PDB entry 5PAF | X-ray diffraction, 1.50 A resolution | chains A and B

# Chain A
Protein: Coagulation factor VII light chain
Organism: Homo sapiens
Notes: EC 3.4.21.21
Reference sequence: P08709 (FA7_HUMAN); residues 149-212 here = UniProt positions 149-212
Amino-acid sequence (64 residues; each row starts with the number of its first residue):
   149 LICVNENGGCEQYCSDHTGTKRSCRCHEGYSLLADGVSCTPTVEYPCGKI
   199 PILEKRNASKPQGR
Disordered / not traced: 207-212
Curated features (UniProtKB/Swiss-Prot):
  - site: R212 (Cleavage)
  - glycosylation: N205 (N-linked (GlcNAc...) asparagine)
  - natural variant: C151 (C151S: In FA7D), E154 (E154K: In FA7D), G156 (G156S: In FA7D), G157 (G157C: In FA7D; G157S: In FA7D; G157V: In FA7D), Q160 (Q160R: In FA7D), S171 (S171F: In FA7D), G177 (G177R: In FA7D), L181 (L181P: In FA7D), D183 (D183N: In FA7D), S186 (S186F: In FA7D), P189 (P189S: In FA7D), P194 (P194L: In FA7D; P194T: In FA7D), 4 further natural variant entries in UniProt
Disulfides: C151-C162, C158-C172, C174-C187

# Chain B
Protein: Coagulation factor VII heavy chain
Organism: Homo sapiens
Notes: EC 3.4.21.21
Reference sequence: P08709 (FA7_HUMAN); residue numbers follow UniProt; this construct covers 213-466
Amino-acid sequence (254 residues; each row starts with the number of its first residue):
   213 IVGGKVCPKGECPWQVLLLVNGAQLCGGTLINTIWVVSAAHCFDKIKNWR
   263 NLIAVLGEHDLSEHDGDEQSRRVAQVIIPSTYVPGTTNHDIALLRLHQPV
   313 VLTDHVVPLCLPERTFSERTLAFVRFSLVSGWGQLLDRGATALELMVLNV
   363 PRLMTQDCLQQSRKVGDSPNITEYMFCAGYSDGSKDSCKGDSGGPHATHY
   413 RGTWYLTGIVSWGQGCATVGHFGVYTRVSQYIEWLQKLMRSEPRPGVLLR
   463 APFP
Disordered / not traced: 376-379
Curated features (UniProtKB/Swiss-Prot):
  - active site (Charge relay system): H253, D302, S404
  - binding site (substrate): D398
  - glycosylation: N382 (N-linked (GlcNAc...) asparagine)
  - natural variant: I213 (I213N: In FA7D), G216 (G216D: In FA7D), C238 (C238F: In FA7D; C238Y: In FA7D), G240 (G240R: In FA7D), T241 (T241N: In FA7D), S250 (S250F: In FA7D), A251 (A251P: In FA7D; A251T: In FA7D), A252 (A252V: In FA7D), C254 (C254R: In FA7D; C254Y: In FA7D), L264 (L264P: In FA7D), A266 (A266T: In FA7D), D272 (D272N: In FA7D), 50 further natural variant entries in UniProt
Disulfides: C219-C224, C238-C254, C370-C389, C400-C428
Ion coordination: Ca2+: E270, D272, E275, E280
Small-molecule neighbours:
  - 7LR (N-(2-amino-1H-benzimidazol-5-yl)-2-[3-[(2-amino-2-oxoethyl)-methylsulfonylamino]-5-chlorophenyl]acetamide): H253, D256, K257, Y294, G297, T298, T299, D302, D398, S399, C400, K401, S404, V422, S423, W424, G425, Q426, G427, C428, A429, G435
  - trifluoroacetic acid (TFA): N300, H301, T384, E385, Y386

# Interface between chain A and chain B
Contacting residue pairs (46):
  C151(A) with R331(B)
  V152(A) with R331(B)
  E154(A) with R413(B), hydrogen bond (backbone-side chain)
  N155(A) with F328(B); T332(B), hydrogen bond; Y412(B); R413(B)
  G157(A) with R413(B), hydrogen bond (backbone-side chain)
  C158(A) with R413(B), hydrogen bond (backbone-side chain)
  E159(A) with Y412(B); R413(B)
  Q160(A) with F328(B); Y417(B)
  Y161(A) with L323(B); P324(B); E325(B); F328(B), hydrophobic; Y417(B)
  R173(A) with E325(B), salt bridge
  H175(A) with L323(B)
  Y178(A) with T415(B)
  Y193(A) with L314(B); T315(B); D316(B), hydrogen bond
  P194(A) with V319(B)
  C195(A) with P320(B); C322(B), disulfide; T415(B)
  G196(A) with W226(B); P320(B), hydrogen bond (backbone-backbone); C322(B); T415(B); W416(B), hydrogen bond (backbone-backbone)
  K197(A) with W226(B); V319(B); G414(B), hydrogen bond (side chain-backbone); T415(B), hydrogen bond
  I198(A) with G222(B); E223(B); W226(B), hydrophobic
  P199(A) with D316(B); V319(B)
  I200(A) with K221(B); E223(B)
  L201(A) with E223(B)
  K203(A) with D316(B), salt bridge
Other interface residues (no listed pair), chain A (27 interface residues in all): C162, D164, S186, E202, R204
Other interface residues (no listed pair), chain B (25 interface residues in all): P225, L321, T327
Inter-chain disulfides: C195(A)-C322(B)

# Summary
27 residues of chain A and 25 residues of chain B are in contact; the contacts include 1 disulfide bond, 9
hydrogen bonds and 2 salt bridges. Polar pairs include R173(A)-E325(B), K203(A)-D316(B) and E154(A)-R413(B).
Chain B binds compound 7LR and trifluoroacetic acid.
Here chain A is Coagulation factor VII light chain and chain B is Coagulation factor VII heavy chain, both
from Homo sapiens. Entry 5PAF (Crystal Structure of Factor VIIa in complex with
N-(2-amino-1H-benzimidazol-5-yl)-2-[3-[(2-amino-2-oxoethyl)-methylsulfonylamino]-5-chlorophenyl]acetamide;2,2,2-trifluoroacetic
acid) was determined by X-ray diffraction.
